PDB entry 4Q6M | X-ray diffraction, 1.60 A resolution | chain A

[Chain A]
Name: Conserved hypothetical secreted protein
From: Helicobacter pylori
UniProt: O25708 (O25708_HELPY); residues 22-438 here = UniProt positions 22-438
Amino-acid sequence (437 residues; numbered 2 to 438; the number before each row is that of its first residue):
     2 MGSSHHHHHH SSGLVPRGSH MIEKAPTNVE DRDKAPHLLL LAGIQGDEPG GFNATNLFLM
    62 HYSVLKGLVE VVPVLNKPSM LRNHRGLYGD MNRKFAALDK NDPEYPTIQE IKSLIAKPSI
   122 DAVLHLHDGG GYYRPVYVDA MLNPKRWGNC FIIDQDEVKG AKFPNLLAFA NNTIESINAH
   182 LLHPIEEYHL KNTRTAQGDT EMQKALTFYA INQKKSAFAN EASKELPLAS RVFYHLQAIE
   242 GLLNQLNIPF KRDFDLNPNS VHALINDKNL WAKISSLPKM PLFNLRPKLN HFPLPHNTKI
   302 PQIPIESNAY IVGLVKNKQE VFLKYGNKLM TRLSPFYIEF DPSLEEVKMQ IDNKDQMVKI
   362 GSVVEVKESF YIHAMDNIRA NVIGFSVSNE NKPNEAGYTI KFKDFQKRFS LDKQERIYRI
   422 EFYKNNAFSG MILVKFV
Not modelled in the structure: 2-21
Construct notes: expression tag (2-21)
Ion coordination: Ca2+ site 1 near Glu49 (its only coordinating residue here); Ca2+ site 2 near Asp254 (its only coordinating residue here); Ca2+ site 3: Asn382, Val383, Phe386, Glu396
What the authors report for this chain:
  - Ca2+ coordination: Gln46, Glu49, His128, Asn382, Val383, Phe386, Glu396
  - contacts within the chain: Arg94-Glu202 (salt bridge)

[Overview]
Asn382, Val383, Phe386 and Glu396 form the Ca2+ site 3. The paper reports Ca2+ coordination by Gln46, Glu49
and His128 among others; contacts within the chain involving Arg94 and Glu202.
Chain A is Conserved hypothetical secreted protein (Helicobacter pylori); the structure, Structural analysis
of the apo-form of Helicobacter pylori Csd4, a D,L-carboxypeptidase, was determined by X-ray diffraction
together with 4Q6N, 4Q6O, 4Q6P and 4Q6Q from the same study.
